Entry 1MQB (X-ray diffraction, 2.30 A resolution); this record covers chain A.

Chain A:
Molecule: Ephrin type-A receptor 2
Organism: Homo sapiens
Notes: EC 2.7.1.112; fragment: Kinase Domain
UniProt: P29317 (EPHA2_HUMAN); residue numbers follow UniProt; this construct covers 596-900
Amino-acid sequence (333 residues; numbered 568 to 900; the number before each row is that of its first residue):
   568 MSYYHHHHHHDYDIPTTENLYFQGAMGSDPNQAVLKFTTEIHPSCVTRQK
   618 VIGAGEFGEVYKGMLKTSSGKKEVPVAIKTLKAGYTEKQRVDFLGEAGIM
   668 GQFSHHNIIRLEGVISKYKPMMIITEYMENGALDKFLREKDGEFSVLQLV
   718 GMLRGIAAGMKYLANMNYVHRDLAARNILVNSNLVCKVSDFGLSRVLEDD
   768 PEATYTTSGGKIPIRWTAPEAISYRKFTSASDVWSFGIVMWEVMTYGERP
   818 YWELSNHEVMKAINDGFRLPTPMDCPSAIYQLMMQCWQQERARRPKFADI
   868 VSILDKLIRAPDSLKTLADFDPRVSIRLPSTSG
Unresolved in the structure: 568-604, 635-637, 761-777, 888-900
Construct notes: cloning artifact (568-595)
Ligand contacts: AMP-PNP (ANP; phosphoaminophosphonic acid-adenylate ester): I619, G620, A621, G622, E623, V627, A644, K646, T692, E693, Y694, M695, G698, A699, L746
UniProt features mapped onto this chain:
  - active site: D739 (Proton acceptor)
  - binding site (ATP): I619 to V627, K646
  - modified residue: Y628 (Phosphotyrosine), T647 (Phosphothreonine), Y735 (Phosphotyrosine), Y772 (Phosphotyrosine), S869 (Phosphoserine), S892 (Phosphoserine), S897 (Phosphoserine)
Reported in the primary citation:
  - binding site for AMP-PNP: T692
  - specificity-determining residues: T692 (proposed by the authors, not directly observed)

Summary:
Chain A binds AMP-PNP. Curated annotation (UniProt) lists active-site residue D739 and 10 ATP-binding
residues. The paper reports a binding site for AMP-PNP at T692; the specificity determinant T692.
Chain A is Ephrin type-A receptor 2 (Homo sapiens); the structure, Crystal Structure of Ephrin A2 (ephA2)
Receptor Protein Kinase, was determined by X-ray diffraction (same publication as 1MP8 and 1MQ4).
